Entry 7P0Q (X-ray diffraction, 1.73 A resolution); this record covers chains H and L of the 3 polymer chains in the assembly.

[Chain H]
Protein: Reaction center protein H chain
From: Rhodobacter sphaeroides
UniProt: P0C0Y7 (RCEH_RHOSH); residues 9-249 here = UniProt positions 9-249
Sequence (241 residues; each row starts with the number of its first residue):
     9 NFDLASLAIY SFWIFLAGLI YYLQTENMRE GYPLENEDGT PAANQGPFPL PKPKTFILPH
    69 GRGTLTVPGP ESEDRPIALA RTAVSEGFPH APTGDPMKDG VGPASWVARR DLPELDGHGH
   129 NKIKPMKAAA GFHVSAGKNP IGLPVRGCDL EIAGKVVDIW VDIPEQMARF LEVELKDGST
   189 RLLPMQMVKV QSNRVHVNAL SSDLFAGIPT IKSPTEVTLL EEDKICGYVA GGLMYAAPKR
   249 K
Residues lining bound ligands: 18:1 lpa (NKP; (2R)-2-hydroxy-3-(phosphonooxy)propyl (9E)-octadec-9-enoate): Ile-22, Phe-23, Ala-25, Gly-26, Leu-27, Tyr-29, Tyr-30, Lys-62

[Chain L]
Protein: Reaction center protein L chain
From: Rhodobacter sphaeroides
UniProt: P0C0Y8 (RCEL_RHOSH); residues 1-281 here correspond to UniProt positions 2-282 (UniProt number = residue number + 1)
Sequence (281 residues; numbered 1 to 281; the number before each row is that of its first residue):
     1 ALLSFERKYR VPGGTLVGGN LFDFWVGPFY VGFFGVATFF FAALGIILIA WSAVLQGTWN
    61 PQLISVYPPA LEYGLGGAPL AKGGLWQIIT ICATGAFVSW ALREVEICRK LGIGYHIPFA
   121 FAFAILAYLT LVLFRPVMMG AWGYAFPYGI WTHLDWVSNT GYTYGNFHYN PAHMIAITFF
   181 FTNALALALH GALVLSAANP EKGKEMRTPD HEDTFFRDLV GYSIGTLGIH RLGLLLSLSA
   241 VFFSALCMII TGTIWFDQWV DWWQWWVKLP WWANIPGGIN G
Differences from the reference sequence: engineered mutation Thr-178 (Ser179 in P0C0Y8)
Ion coordination: Fe ion: His-190, His-230 (shared with 3 residues of chain M)
Residues lining bound ligands:
  - bacteriochlorophyll a (BCL), molecule 1: Ile-46, Ile-49, Phe-97, Tyr-128, Leu-131, Phe-146, Ile-150, Trp-151, His-153, Leu-154, Trp-156, Val-157
  - bacteriochlorophyll a (BCL), molecule 2: Phe-97, Phe-121, Ala-124, Ile-125, Ala-127, Tyr-128, Leu-131, Trp-156, Val-157, Ser-158, Thr-160, Gly-161, Tyr-162, Asn-166, Phe-167, His-168, His-173, Ala-176, Ile-177, Phe-180, Phe-181, Val-241, Ser-244, Ala-245, Cys-247, Met-248
  - bacteriochlorophyll a (BCL), molecule 3: Val-157, Tyr-162, His-168, Phe-181
  - bacteriochlorophyll a (BCL), molecule 4: His-168, Met-174, Ile-177, Thr-178, Phe-181, Thr-182, Leu-185
  - bacteriopheophytin a (BPH), molecule 1: Thr-38, Phe-41, Ala-42, Gly-45, Ile-49, Ile-89, Cys-92, Ala-93, Ala-96, Phe-97, Trp-100, Glu-104, Ile-117, Ala-120, Phe-121, Phe-123, Ala-124, Tyr-128, Phe-146, Tyr-148, Gly-149, Ile-150, His-153, Phe-180, Ser-237, Leu-238, Val-241
  - bacteriopheophytin a (BPH), molecule 2: Phe-181, Ala-184, Leu-185, Ala-188, Leu-189, Phe-216, Leu-219, Val-220
  - ubiquinone-10 (U10): Phe-24, Val-26, Phe-29, Tyr-30, Val-31, Gly-35, Thr-38, Phe-39, Ala-42, Ala-43, Ile-46, Trp-100, Arg-103

[Interface between chain H and chain L]
Pairs across the interface (71; chain H residue first):
  Gly-39(H) with Leu-3(L); Ser-4(L), hydrogen bond (backbone-backbone); Phe-5(L)
  Tyr-40(H) with Leu-3(L), hydrophobic
  Leu-42(H) with Ala-1(L), hydrophobic; Leu-2(L); Leu-3(L), hydrophobic
  Glu-43(H) with Ala-1(L); Leu-2(L), hydrogen bond (backbone-backbone); Ser-4(L)
  Glu-45(H) with Arg-7(L); Arg-10(L), salt bridge
  Ala-50(H) with Ala-1(L), hydrophobic
  Lys-62(H) with Asn-199(L), hydrogen bond
  Phe-64(H) with Ala-198(L)
  Ile-65(H) with Glu-205(L); Met-206(L), hydrogen bond (backbone-backbone)
  Leu-66(H) with Glu-205(L); Met-206(L), hydrophobic
  Pro-67(H) with Glu-205(L); Met-206(L)
  Glu-79(H) with Ser-4(L), hydrogen bond
  Glu-81(H) with Ser-4(L); Phe-5(L); Lys-8(L), salt bridge
  Arg-83(H) with Lys-8(L)
  Ile-85(H) with Arg-7(L); Lys-8(L)
  Leu-87(H) with Arg-7(L); Lys-8(L); Val-11(L), hydrophobic
  Glu-94(H) with Ala-1(L)
  Gly-95(H) with Phe-24(L); Trp-25(L), hydrogen bond (backbone-backbone)
  Phe-96(H) with Phe-24(L), hydrophobic
  Pro-97(H) with Arg-10(L); Val-11(L); Pro-12(L); Asp-23(L); Trp-25(L), hydrophobic
  His-98(H) with Arg-7(L); Arg-10(L), hydrogen bond (backbone-backbone); Val-11(L); Pro-12(L)
  Val-109(H) with Lys-8(L)
  Gly-110(H) with Lys-8(L), hydrogen bond (backbone-backbone); Tyr-9(L); Val-11(L)
  Pro-111(H) with Val-11(L); Lys-110(L); Leu-111(L); Gly-112(L)
  Ser-113(H) with Lys-8(L); Tyr-9(L)
  Trp-114(H) with Lys-8(L)
  Val-115(H) with Tyr-9(L)
  Asp-124(H) with Asp-210(L)
  Gly-125(H) with Thr-208(L); Asp-210(L), hydrogen bond (backbone-side chain)
  Pro-172(H) with Asp-210(L)
  Glu-173(H) with Gly-225(L); Thr-226(L), hydrogen bond; Leu-227(L), hydrogen bond (side chain-backbone)
  Met-175(H) with Leu-227(L), hydrophobic
  Ala-238(H) with Gly-112(L)
  Met-242(H) with Pro-12(L); Gly-13(L); Gly-14(L); Arg-109(L); Lys-110(L)
  Tyr-243(H) with Val-11(L)
Interface residues without a listed pair, chain H (42 interface residues in all): Glu-38, His-68, Ala-99, Pro-100, Glu-122, His-126, Lys-130
Interface residues without a listed pair, chain L (32 interface residues in all): Pro-209, Asp-213, Gly-228

[In short]
Chain H and chain L form an interface of 42 and 32 residues respectively, with 11 hydrogen bonds and 2 salt
bridges. Polar pairs include Glu-45(H)/Arg-10(L), Glu-81(H)/Lys-8(L) and Lys-62(H)/Asn-199(L). Bound to chain
H: 18:1 lpa.
Chain H is Reaction center protein H chain and chain L is Reaction center protein L chain, both from
Rhodobacter sphaeroides; the structure, F(M197)H mutant structure of Photosynthetic Reaction Center From
Rhodobacter Sphaeroides strain RV by fixed-target serial synchrotron ..., was determined by X-ray diffraction.
